Entry 2IBS (X-ray diffraction, 2.40 A resolution); this record covers chains C and A of the 3 polymer chains in the assembly.

[Chain C]
Molecule: 10-nt DNA strand
Sequence (10 nucleotides; row label = number of the first residue in the row):
    11 GACATCGXAC
Modified residues: 6MA (N6-methyl-deoxy-adenosine-5'-monophosphate) at position 18

[Chain A]
Name: Modification methylase TaqI
From: Thermus aquaticus
Notes: EC 2.1.1.72
Reference sequence: P14385 (MTTA_THEAQ); residue numbers follow UniProt; this construct covers 1-421
Chain sequence (421 residues; row label = number of the first residue in the row):
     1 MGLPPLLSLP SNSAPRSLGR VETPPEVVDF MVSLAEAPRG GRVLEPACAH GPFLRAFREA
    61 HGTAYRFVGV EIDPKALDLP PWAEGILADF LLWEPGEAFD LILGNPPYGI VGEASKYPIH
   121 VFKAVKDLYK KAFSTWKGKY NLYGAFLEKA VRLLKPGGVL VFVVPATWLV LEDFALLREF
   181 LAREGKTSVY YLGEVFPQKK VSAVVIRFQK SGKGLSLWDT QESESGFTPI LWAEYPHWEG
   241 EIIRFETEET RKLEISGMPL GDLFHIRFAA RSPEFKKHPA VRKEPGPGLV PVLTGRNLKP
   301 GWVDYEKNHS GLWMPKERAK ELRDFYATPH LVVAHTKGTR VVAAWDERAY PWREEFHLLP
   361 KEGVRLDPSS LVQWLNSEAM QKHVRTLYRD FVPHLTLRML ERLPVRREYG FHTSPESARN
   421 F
Not modelled in the structure: 1-20, 414-421
Swiss-Prot annotation at these positions:
  - binding site (S-adenosyl-L-methionine): Thr23, Glu45 to Cys48, Glu71, Asp89, Pro107
  - site (Important for catalytic activity): Asn105, Pro106, Tyr108
  - mutagenesis: Tyr108 (Y108A/G: Drastically reduces enzymatic activity; KM for both DNA and s-adenosylmethionine is not significantly changed; Y108F/W: Essentially wild-type activity), Phe196 (F196A: Drastically reduces enzymatic activity; KM for both DNA and s-adenosylmethionine is not significantly changed; F196W: Essentially wild-type activity)
Residues lining bound ligands: NEA (5'-deoxy-5'-[2-(amino)ethylthio]adenosine): Val21, Ala47, Ala49, Val70, Glu71, Ile72, Asp73, Ala76, Ala88, Asp89, Phe90, Asn105, Pro106, Pro107, Tyr129, Phe146
Reported in the primary citation:
  - binding site for the 10-nt DNA strand: Tyr108

[Interface between chain C and chain A]
Contacting residue pairs (36):
  DA12(C) - Lys200(A)  base contact
  DA14(C) - Gly295(A)  phosphate contact
  DA14(C) - Arg296(A)  phosphate contact
  DA14(C) - Thr336(A)  base contact
  DA14(C) - Lys337(A)  salt bridge to the phosphate
  DA14(C) - Pro393(A)  base contact
  DT15(C) - Thr294(A)  phosphate contact
  DT15(C) - Gly295(A)  hydrogen bond to the phosphate
  DT15(C) - Arg296(A)  phosphate contact
  DT15(C) - Thr336(A)  phosphate contact
  DT15(C) - Glu354(A)  phosphate contact
  DT15(C) - Pro393(A)  base contact
  DC16(C) - Lys116(A)  hydrogen bond to the base
  DC16(C) - Arg271(A)  base contact
  DC16(C) - Ser272(A)  phosphate contact
  DC16(C) - Thr336(A)  base contact
  DC16(C) - Arg353(A)  salt bridge to the phosphate
  DC16(C) - Glu354(A)  base contact
  DG17(C) - Lys116(A)  base contact
  DG17(C) - Tyr117(A)  hydrogen bond to the base
  DG17(C) - Arg271(A)  hydrogen bond to the base
  DG17(C) - Ser272(A)  hydrogen bond to the phosphate
  DG17(C) - Pro273(A)  sugar contact
  DG17(C) - Lys276(A)  phosphate contact
  6MA_18(C) - Glu113(A)  phosphate contact
  6MA_18(C) - Lys116(A)  sugar contact
  6MA_18(C) - Tyr117(A)  base contact
  6MA_18(C) - Arg271(A)  base contact
  DA19(C) - Gly112(A)  phosphate contact
  DA19(C) - Glu113(A)  hydrogen bond to the phosphate
  DA19(C) - Tyr117(A)  sugar contact
  DA19(C) - Lys126(A)  hydrogen bond to the phosphate
  DA19(C) - Lys139(A)  sugar contact
  DC20(C) - Lys126(A)  salt bridge to the phosphate
  DC20(C) - Lys130(A)  salt bridge to the phosphate
  DC20(C) - Gly138(A)  sugar contact
Interface residues without a listed pair, chain C (9 interface residues in all): DC13
Interface residues without a listed pair, chain A (27 interface residues in all): Val111, Ser115, His335, Gly338, Glu355, His394

[Overview]
9 residues of chain C and 27 residues of chain A are in contact, with 7 hydrogen bonds and 4 salt bridges.
Polar contacts include DC16(C)-Lys116(A), DG17(C)-Tyr117(A) and DG17(C)-Arg271(A). Chain A binds compound NEA.
From the paper: a binding site for the 10-nt DNA strand at Tyr108(A).
Here chain C is a 10-nt DNA strand and chain A is Modification methylase TaqI (Thermus aquaticus). Entry 2IBS
(Crystal structure of the adenine-specific DNA methyltransferase M.TaqI complexed with the cofactor analog
AETA and a ...) was determined by X-ray diffraction, deposited together with 2IBT.
